Entry 5HA5 (X-ray diffraction, 1.95 A resolution); this record covers chains C and D of the 4 polymer chains in the assembly.

[Chain C (and D)]
Protein: Brucella ovis oxidoreductase
Organism: Brucella ovis IntaBari-2002-82-58
Notes: chain D of this document is another copy of the same molecule, construct and numbering; everything in this record applies to it too
UniProt: N8N848 (N8N848_BRUOV); residues 9-258 here correspond to UniProt positions 1-250 (UniProt number = residue number - 8)
Amino-acid sequence (250 residues; each row starts with the number of its first residue):
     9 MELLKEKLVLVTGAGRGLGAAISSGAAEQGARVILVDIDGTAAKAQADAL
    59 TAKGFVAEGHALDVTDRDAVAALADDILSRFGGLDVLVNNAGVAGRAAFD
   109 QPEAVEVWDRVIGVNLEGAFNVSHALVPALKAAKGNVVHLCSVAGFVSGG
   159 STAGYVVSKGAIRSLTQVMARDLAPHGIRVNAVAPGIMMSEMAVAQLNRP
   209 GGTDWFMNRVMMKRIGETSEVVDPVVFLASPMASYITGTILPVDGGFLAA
Unresolved in the structure: 199-210 (chain D: 204-209)
Ligand contacts: NAD (nicotinamide-adenine-dinucleotide): G21, G23, R24, G25, L26, G27, D45, I46, L70, D71, V72, T73, N98, A99, G100, V101, V122, L148, C149, S150, Y163, K167, P193, G194, I195, M196, S198
Reported in the primary citation:
  - catalytic residues: Y163 (proposed by the authors, not directly observed)
  - catalytic residues: S150 (by similarity / conservation)
  - binding site for NAD: D45, S150, Y163, K167, M196, S198
  - specificity-determining residues: D45

[Interface between chain C and chain D]
Residue-residue contacts (72):
  R75(C) - V113(D)
  R75(C) - D117(D)  salt bridge
  A106(C) - D180(D)
  F107(C) - F128(D)  hydrophobic
  F107(C) - S131(D)
  F107(C) - H132(D)  hydrogen bond (backbone-side chain)
  F107(C) - V135(D)  hydrophobic
  F107(C) - M177(D)  hydrophobic
  F107(C) - D180(D)  hydrogen bond (backbone-side chain)
  D108(C) - V135(D)
  D108(C) - K139(D)  salt bridge
  D108(C) - H184(D)  salt bridge
  Q109(C) - H132(D)  hydrogen bond (backbone-side chain)
  V113(C) - R75(D)
  V113(C) - H132(D)
  W116(C) - L124(D)  hydrophobic
  W116(C) - E125(D)  hydrogen bond
  W116(C) - F128(D)  hydrophobic
  W116(C) - L173(D)  hydrophobic
  D117(C) - R75(D)  salt bridge
  I120(C) - E125(D)
  L124(C) - W116(D)  hydrophobic
  L124(C) - V165(D)  hydrophobic
  E125(C) - W116(D)  hydrogen bond
  E125(C) - I120(D)
  F128(C) - F107(D)  hydrophobic
  F128(C) - W116(D)  hydrophobic
  S131(C) - F107(D)
  H132(C) - F107(D)  hydrogen bond (side chain-backbone)
  H132(C) - Q109(D)  hydrogen bond (side chain-backbone)
  H132(C) - V113(D)
  V135(C) - F107(D)  hydrophobic
  V135(C) - D108(D)
  K139(C) - D108(D)  salt bridge
  F154(C) - Q175(D)  hydrogen bond (backbone-side chain)
  V155(C) - Q175(D)
  S156(C) - Q175(D)
  S156(C) - V176(D)
  S156(C) - R179(D)  hydrogen bond (backbone-side chain)
  G157(C) - R179(D)  hydrogen bond (backbone-side chain)
  G158(C) - R179(D)
  S159(C) - R179(D)  hydrogen bond (backbone-side chain)
  A161(C) - V176(D)  hydrophobic
  V164(C) - S172(D)
  V165(C) - L124(D)  hydrophobic
  V165(C) - A169(D)  hydrophobic
  V165(C) - S172(D)
  V165(C) - L173(D)  hydrophobic
  G168(C) - S172(D)
  A169(C) - V165(D)  hydrophobic
  A169(C) - A169(D)  hydrophobic
  R171(C) - R171(D)
  S172(C) - G153(D)
  S172(C) - V164(D)
  S172(C) - V165(D)
  S172(C) - G168(D)
  L173(C) - W116(D)  hydrophobic
  L173(C) - V165(D)  hydrophobic
  Q175(C) - F154(D)  hydrogen bond (side chain-backbone)
  Q175(C) - V155(D)
  Q175(C) - S156(D)
  V176(C) - S156(D)
  V176(C) - A161(D)  hydrophobic
  V176(C) - V164(D)  hydrophobic
  M177(C) - F107(D)  hydrophobic
  R179(C) - S156(D)  hydrogen bond (side chain-backbone)
  R179(C) - G157(D)  hydrogen bond (side chain-backbone)
  R179(C) - G158(D)
  R179(C) - S159(D)  hydrogen bond (side chain-backbone)
  D180(C) - A106(D)
  D180(C) - F107(D)  hydrogen bond (side chain-backbone)
  H184(C) - D108(D)  salt bridge
Other interface residues (no listed pair), chain C (42 interface residues in all): A105, P110, A112, G153, T160, L181
Other interface residues (no listed pair), chain D (41 interface residues in all): P110, A112, T160, L181

[Summary]
Chain C and chain D form an interface of 42 and 41 residues respectively, with 16 hydrogen bonds and 6 salt
bridges. Polar contacts include R75(C)-D117(D), D108(C)-K139(D) and D108(C)-H184(D). Bound to chain C: NAD.
From the paper: catalytic residues Y163(C) and S150(C); a binding site for NAD at D45(C), S150(C) and Y163(C)
among others.
Both chains are Brucella ovis oxidoreductase (Brucella ovis IntaBari-2002-82-58). Entry 5HA5 (Crystal
structure of an NAD-bound oxidoreductase from Brucella ovis) was determined by X-ray diffraction, deposited
together with 5ER6.
